Entry 4FA5 (X-ray diffraction, 1.94 A resolution); this record covers chains C and D of the 6 polymer chains in the assembly.

== Chain C ==
Molecule: Methylamine dehydrogenase light chain
Source organism: Paracoccus denitrificans
Notes: EC 1.4.9.1
UniProtKB: P22619 (DHML_PARDE); residues 1-131 here correspond to UniProt positions 58-188 (UniProt number = residue number + 57)
Amino-acid sequence (137 residues; numbered 1 to 137; the number before each row is that of its first residue):
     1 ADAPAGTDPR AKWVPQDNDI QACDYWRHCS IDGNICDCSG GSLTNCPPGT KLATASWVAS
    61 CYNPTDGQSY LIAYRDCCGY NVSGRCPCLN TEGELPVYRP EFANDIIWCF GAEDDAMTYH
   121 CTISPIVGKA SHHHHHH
Not modelled in the structure: 1-6, 136-137
Differences from the reference sequence: expression tag (132-137)
Modified residues: Trp57 (7-hydroxy-l-tryptophan; 0AF)
UniProt features mapped onto this chain:
  - modified residue: Trp57 (Tryptophylquinone)
  - cross-link: Trp57 to Trp108 (Tryptophan tryptophylquinone (Trp-Trp))
Disulfides: Cys23-Cys88, Cys29-Cys61, Cys36-Cys121, Cys38-Cys86, Cys46-Cys77, Cys78-Cys109
Covalently attached groups: covalent link Trp57-Trp108

== Chain D ==
Molecule: Methylamine dehydrogenase heavy chain
Source organism: Paracoccus denitrificans
Notes: EC 1.4.99.3
UniProtKB: A1BB97 (A1BB97_PARDP); residues 2-386 here correspond to UniProt positions 33-417 (UniProt number = residue number + 31)
Amino-acid sequence (385 residues; each row starts with the number of its first residue):
     2 DAPEAETQAQ ETQGQAAARA AAADLAAGQD DEPRILEAPA PDARRVYVND PAHFAAVTQQ
    62 FVIDGEAGRV IGMIDGGFLP NPVVADDGSF IAHASTVFSR IARGERTDYV EVFDPVTLLP
   122 TADIELPDAP RFLVGTYPWM TSLTPDGKTL LFYQFSPAPA VGVVDLEGKA FKRMLDVPDC
   182 YHIFPTAPDT FFMHCRDGSL AKVAFGTEGT PEITHTEVFH PEDEFLINHP AYSQKAGRLV
   242 WPTYTGKIHQ IDLSSGDAKF LPAVEALTEA ERADGWRPGG WQQVAYHRAL DRIYLLVDQR
   302 DEWRHKTASR FVVVLDAKTG ERLAKFEMGH EIDSINVSQD EKPLLYALST GDKTLYIHDA
   362 ESGEELRSVN QLGHGPQVIT TADMG
Not modelled in the structure: 2-10
Disulfides: Cys181-Cys196

== Interface between chain C and chain D ==
Residue-residue contacts - 85 pairs, chain C then chain D:
  Pro9(C) - Arg305(D)  hydrogen bond (backbone-side chain)
  Pro9(C) - Thr308(D)
  Pro9(C) - Glu332(D)
  Arg10(C) - Asp299(D)  salt bridge
  Arg10(C) - Gln300(D)
  Arg10(C) - Arg301(D)
  Arg10(C) - Asp302(D)  hydrogen bond (backbone-backbone)
  Arg10(C) - Arg305(D)
  Arg10(C) - Thr308(D)
  Arg10(C) - Ala309(D)  hydrogen bond (side chain-backbone)
  Arg10(C) - Arg311(D)
  Arg10(C) - Glu332(D)  salt bridge
  Ala11(C) - Arg305(D)
  Lys12(C) - Asp302(D)  salt bridge
  Trp13(C) - Arg305(D)
  Asp32(C) - Phe55(D)
  Gly79(C) - Ala103(D)
  Gly79(C) - Arg104(D)
  Tyr80(C) - Ala103(D)
  Asn81(C) - Ala56(D)
  Asn81(C) - Ala57(D)  hydrogen bond (side chain-backbone)
  Asn81(C) - Ala103(D)
  Val82(C) - His54(D)
  Val82(C) - Phe55(D)
  Val82(C) - Ala56(D)  hydrophobic
  Leu89(C) - Arg305(D)
  Asn90(C) - Arg305(D)  hydrogen bond
  Thr91(C) - Trp304(D)  hydrogen bond (side chain-backbone)
  Thr91(C) - His306(D)
  Thr91(C) - Lys307(D)
  Glu92(C) - Trp304(D)
  Gly93(C) - Trp304(D)
  Glu94(C) - Tyr245(D)  hydrogen bond (backbone-side chain)
  Glu94(C) - Trp304(D)
  Glu94(C) - His306(D)  salt bridge
  Glu94(C) - Lys307(D)  salt bridge
  Leu95(C) - Phe226(D)  hydrophobic
  Leu95(C) - Tyr245(D)
  Pro96(C) - Phe226(D)
  Pro96(C) - Leu227(D)
  Pro96(C) - Asn229(D)
  Pro96(C) - Tyr245(D)
  Val97(C) - Phe133(D)  hydrophobic
  Val97(C) - Tyr138(D)  hydrophobic
  Val97(C) - Tyr182(D)
  Val97(C) - His183(D)
  Val97(C) - Asn229(D)  hydrogen bond (backbone-side chain)
  Tyr98(C) - Tyr182(D)  hydrophobic
  Tyr98(C) - His195(D)
  Tyr98(C) - Arg197(D)
  Tyr98(C) - Glu225(D)  hydrogen bond (side chain-backbone)
  Tyr98(C) - Phe226(D)
  Tyr98(C) - Leu227(D)  hydrogen bond (side chain-backbone)
  Arg99(C) - Arg197(D)
  Arg99(C) - Glu223(D)  hydrogen bond (side chain-backbone)
  Arg99(C) - Phe226(D)
  Pro100(C) - Phe156(D)  hydrophobic
  Pro100(C) - Tyr182(D)
  Glu101(C) - Arg197(D)  salt bridge
  Asn104(C) - Lys307(D)  hydrogen bond
  Asp105(C) - Val135(D)
  Asp105(C) - Gly136(D)  hydrogen bond (backbone-backbone)
  Asp105(C) - Tyr138(D)  hydrogen bond
  Asp105(C) - Asn229(D)  hydrogen bond
  Asp105(C) - Trp282(D)
  Asp105(C) - Lys307(D)  salt bridge
  Ile106(C) - Phe133(D)  hydrophobic
  Ile106(C) - Val135(D)
  Ile107(C) - Phe55(D)  hydrophobic
  Ile107(C) - Phe79(D)  hydrophobic
  Ile107(C) - Leu80(D)  hydrophobic
  Ile107(C) - Leu134(D)  hydrogen bond (backbone-backbone)
  Trp108(C) - Phe156(D)  hydrophobic
  Phe110(C) - Phe156(D)  hydrophobic
  Phe110(C) - Ser157(D)
  Met117(C) - Phe79(D)
  Met117(C) - Arg107(D)
  Met117(C) - Leu134(D)  hydrophobic
  Thr118(C) - Phe79(D)
  Thr118(C) - Phe99(D)
  Thr118(C) - Ala103(D)  hydrogen bond (side chain-backbone)
  Tyr119(C) - Phe55(D)  hydrophobic
  Tyr119(C) - Phe79(D)
  His134(C) - Trp304(D)
  His135(C) - Trp304(D)
Interface residues without a listed pair, chain C (35 interface residues in all): Gly33
Interface residues without a listed pair, chain D (46 interface residues in all): Ala53, Met141, Cys196, His221, Ile228, Ser310

== Summary ==
35 residues of chain C face 46 of chain D across their interface, with 17 hydrogen bonds and 7 salt bridges.
Among the polar pairs are Arg10(C)-Asp299(D), Arg10(C)-Glu332(D) and Lys12(C)-Asp302(D).
Chain C is Methylamine dehydrogenase light chain and chain D is Methylamine dehydrogenase heavy chain, both
from Paracoccus denitrificans; the structure, Crystal Structure of WT MauG in Complex with Pre-Methylamine
Dehydrogenase Aged 20 Days, was determined by X-ray diffraction together with 4FA1, 4FA4, 4FA9, 4FAN, 4FAV and
4FB1 from the same study.
